7RUV - chain A; structure by X-ray diffraction, 2.10 A resolution.

[Chain A]
Name: Corrinoid adenosyltransferase
Source organism: Homo sapiens
Notes: EC 2.5.1.17
UniProt: Q96EY8 (MMAB_HUMAN); numbering as in UniProt (aligned over 56-250)
Chain sequence (196 residues; row label = number of the first residue in the row):
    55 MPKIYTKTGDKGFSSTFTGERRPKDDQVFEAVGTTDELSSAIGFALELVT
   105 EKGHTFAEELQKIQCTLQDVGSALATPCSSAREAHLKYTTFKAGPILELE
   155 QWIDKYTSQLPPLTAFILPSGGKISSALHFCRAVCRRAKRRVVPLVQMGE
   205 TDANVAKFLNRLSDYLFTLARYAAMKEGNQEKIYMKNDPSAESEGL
Disordered / not traced: 55-78, 131-140, 174, 240-250
Construct notes: initiating methionine (55); engineered mutation Lys-193 (Glu in Q96EY8)
Swiss-Prot annotation at these positions:
  - binding site (ATP): Thr-60 to Gly-63, Ser-68, Ser-69, Lys-78, Arg-190 to Ala-192, Arg-194, Asn-214
  - modified residue: Ser-134 (Phosphoserine), Lys-211 (N6-succinyllysine), Lys-230 (N6-acetyllysine)
  - natural variant: Ile-96 (I96T: In MACB), Ala-135 (A135T: In MACB), Arg-186 (R186W: In MACB), Arg-191 (R191W: In MACB), Lys-193 (E193K: In MACB; this construct carries the variant)
Residues lining bound ligands:
  - 5'-deoxyadenosine (5AD): Phe-83, Val-86, Gly-87, Arg-190, Lys-193, Arg-194
  - cobalamin (B12): Val-86, Asp-90, Leu-121, Gln-122, Gly-125, Ser-126, Ala-129, Leu-167, Thr-168, Ala-169, Phe-170, Ile-171, Pro-173, Arg-186, Arg-190, Ser-217, Asp-218, Phe-221
  - Mg2+ (MG): Phe-98, Leu-102, Lys-177
From the paper describing this entry:
  - binding site for cobalamin: Phe-170
  - disease-associated variants - E193K: decreased binding to cob(II)alamin
  - disease-associated variants - E193K: decreased binding to AdoCbl
  - disease-associated variants - E193K: decreased binding to PPPi
  - catalytic residues: Arg-190 (proposed by the authors, not directly observed)
  - disease-associated variants - E193K: unchanged catalytic activity
  - mutagenesis - E193K (52-fold): decreased catalytic activity on ATP
  - mutagenesis - E193K: decreased binding to cob(II)alamin
  - mutagenesis - E193K: decreased binding to AdoCbl
  - mutagenesis - E193K: decreased binding to PPPi

[Summary]
Ligands of chain A: Mg2+, cobalamin and 5'-deoxyadenosine. Curated annotation (UniProt) lists 12 ATP-binding
residues. From the paper: the catalytic residue Arg-190; E193K reduces binding to cob(II)alamin.
Chain A is Corrinoid adenosyltransferase (Homo sapiens); the structure, Structure of Human ATP:Cobalamin
Adenosyltransferase E193K bound to adenosylcobalamin, was determined by X-ray diffraction, deposited together
with 7RUT and 7RUU.
